PDB entry 8BE0 | electron microscopy, 2.34 A resolution | chains B and M of the 6 polymer chains in the assembly

[Chain B]
Name: RNA-directed RNA polymerase catalytic subunit
Organism: Influenza B virus (B/Memphis/13/2003)
Notes: EC 2.7.7.48
Reference sequence: Q5V8Y6 (Q5V8Y6_9INFB); residues 1-752 here = UniProt positions 1-752
Chain sequence (772 residues; each row starts with the number of its first residue; numbers below 1 keep their minus sign (Gly-8 is residue -8)):
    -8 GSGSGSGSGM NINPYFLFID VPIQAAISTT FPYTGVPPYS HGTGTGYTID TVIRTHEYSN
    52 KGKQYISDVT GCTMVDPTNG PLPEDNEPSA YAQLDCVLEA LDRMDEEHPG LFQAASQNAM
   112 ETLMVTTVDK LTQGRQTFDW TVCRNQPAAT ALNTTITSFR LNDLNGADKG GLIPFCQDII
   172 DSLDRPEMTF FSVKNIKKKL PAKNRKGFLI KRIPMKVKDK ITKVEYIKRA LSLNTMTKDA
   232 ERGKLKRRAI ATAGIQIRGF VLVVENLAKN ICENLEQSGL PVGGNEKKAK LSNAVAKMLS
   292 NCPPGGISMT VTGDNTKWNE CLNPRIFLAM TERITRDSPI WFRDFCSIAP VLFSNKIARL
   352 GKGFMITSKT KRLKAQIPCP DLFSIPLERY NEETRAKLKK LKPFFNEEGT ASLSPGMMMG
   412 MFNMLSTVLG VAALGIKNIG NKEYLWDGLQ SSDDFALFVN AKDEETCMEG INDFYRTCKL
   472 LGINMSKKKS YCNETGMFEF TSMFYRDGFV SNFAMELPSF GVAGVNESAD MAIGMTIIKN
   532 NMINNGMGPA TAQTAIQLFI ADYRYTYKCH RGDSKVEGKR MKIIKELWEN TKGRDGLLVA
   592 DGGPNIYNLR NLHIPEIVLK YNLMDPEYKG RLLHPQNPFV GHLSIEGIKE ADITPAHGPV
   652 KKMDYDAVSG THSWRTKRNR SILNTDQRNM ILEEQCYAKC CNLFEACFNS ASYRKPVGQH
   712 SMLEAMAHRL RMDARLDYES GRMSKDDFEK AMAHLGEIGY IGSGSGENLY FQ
Unresolved in the structure: -8 to -1, 194-198, 636-654, 750-763
Sequence notes: expression tag (-8 to 0, 753-763)
Bound ions: Mg2+ site 1: Gly304, Asp445; Mg2+ site 2: Asp305, Asp444 (shared with K1F_17(M) of chain M)

[Chain M]
Molecule: mRNA
Sequence (20 nucleotides; numbered 2 to 21; the number before each row is that of its first residue):
     2 AUCUAUAAUA GCCUCXUCXX
Covalent attachments: 7-methyl-gpppa (GTA) linked to A2
Modified / non-standard residues: K1F ([(2R,3S,4R,5R)-5-(3-aminocarbonyl-2-oxidanylidene-pyrazin-1-yl)-3,4-bis(oxidanyl)oxolan-2-yl]methyl dihydrogen phosphate) at position 17; K1F ([(2R,3S,4R,5R)-5-(3-aminocarbonyl-2-oxidanylidene-pyrazin-1-yl)-3,4-bis(oxidanyl)oxolan-2-yl]methyl dihydrogen phosphate) at position 20; K1F ([(2R,3S,4R,5R)-5-(3-aminocarbonyl-2-oxidanylidene-pyrazin-1-yl)-3,4-bis(oxidanyl)oxolan-2-yl]methyl dihydrogen phosphate) at position 21
Bound ions: Mg2+: K1F_17 (shared with Asp305(B), Asp444(B) of chain B)

[Interface between chain B and chain M]
Residue-residue contacts - 33 pairs, chain B then chain M:
  Tyr24(B) with U15(M), hydrogen bond to the phosphate
  Tyr38(B) with U18(M), base contact; C19(M), base contact
  Thr42(B) with U18(M), hydrogen bond to the base
  Arg45(B) with U18(M), hydrogen bond to the base
  Thr123(B) with U10(M), phosphate contact
  Gln124(B) with A9(M), hydrogen bond to the phosphate; U10(M), phosphate contact
  Arg126(B) with A11(M), salt bridge to the phosphate; G12(M), salt bridge to the phosphate
  Lys229(B) with K1F_17(M), base contact
  Lys235(B) with C19(M), salt bridge to the phosphate
  Lys237(B) with C19(M), sugar contact
  Arg238(B) with C19(M), hydrogen bond to the base
  Arg239(B) with U18(M), base contact
  Ala240(B) with U18(M), hydrogen bond to the base
  Lys308(B) with C19(M), sugar contact
  Trp309(B) with U18(M), phosphate contact
  Asn310(B) with K1F_17(M), hydrogen bond to the sugar; U18(M), phosphate contact
  Glu311(B) with U18(M), base contact
  Ser443(B) with C16(M), sugar contact
  Asp444(B) with C16(M), phosphate contact; K1F_17(M), phosphate contact
  Lys480(B) with C19(M), salt bridge to the phosphate
  Thr492(B) with U15(M), sugar contact
  Ser493(B) with U15(M), hydrogen bond to the phosphate; C16(M), phosphate contact
  Met506(B) with C14(M), sugar contact; U15(M), sugar contact
  Pro509(B) with C14(M), phosphate contact
  Ser510(B) with C13(M), sugar contact
  Lys706(B) with A8(M), hydrogen bond to the phosphate
Also at the interface, not in a pair above, chain B (32 interface residues in all): Asp41, Glu232, Arg233, Ile241, Asp305, Asn414
Also at the interface, not in a pair above, chain M (13 interface residues in all): K1F_20

[In short]
Chain B and chain M form an interface of 32 and 13 residues respectively; the contacts include 9 hydrogen
bonds and 4 salt bridges. Polar pairs include Thr42(B)-U18(M), Arg45(B)-U18(M) and Arg238(B)-C19(M).
Covalently linked 7-methyl-gpppa: at A2(M). Gly304(B) and Asp445(B) form the Mg2+ site 1.
Here chain B is RNA-directed RNA polymerase catalytic subunit (Influenza B virus (B/Memphis/13/2003)) and
chain M is mRNA. Entry 8BE0 (Early transcription elongation state of influenza B/Mem polymerase backtracked
due to double incoproation of nucleotide analogue ...) was determined by electron microscopy together with
7R1F, 8BDR and 8BF5 from the same study.
